8WYR - chains D and G of the 12 polymer chains in the assembly; structure by electron microscopy, 3.39 A resolution.

Chain D (and G):
Name: Interleukin-2, Isoform 1 of Immunoglobulin heavy constant mu
Source organism: Homo sapiens
Notes: chain G of this document is another copy of the same molecule, construct and numbering; everything in this record applies to it too
Reference sequence: chimeric construct of P60568, P01871: residues 174-194 from P60568 (IL2_HUMAN) positions 1-21 (UniProt number = residue number - 173); residues 229-576 from P01871 positions 106-453 (UniProt number = residue number - 123)
Amino-acid sequence (403 residues; row label = number of the first residue in the row):
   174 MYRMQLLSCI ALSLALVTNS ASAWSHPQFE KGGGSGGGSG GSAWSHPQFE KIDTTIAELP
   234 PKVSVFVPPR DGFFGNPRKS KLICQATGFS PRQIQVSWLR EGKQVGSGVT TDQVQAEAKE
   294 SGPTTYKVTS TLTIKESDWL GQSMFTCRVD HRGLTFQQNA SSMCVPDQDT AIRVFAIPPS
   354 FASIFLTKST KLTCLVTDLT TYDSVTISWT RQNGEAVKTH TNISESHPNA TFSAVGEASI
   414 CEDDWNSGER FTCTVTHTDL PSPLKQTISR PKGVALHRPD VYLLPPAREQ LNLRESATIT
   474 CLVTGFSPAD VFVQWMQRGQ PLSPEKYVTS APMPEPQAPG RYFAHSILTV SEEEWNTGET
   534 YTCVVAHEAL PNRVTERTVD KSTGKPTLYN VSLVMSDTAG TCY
Disordered / not traced: 174-344, 572-576 (chain G: 174-344, 570-576)
Differences from the reference sequence: linker (195-228)
Swiss-Prot annotation at these positions:
  - glycosylation (N-linked (GlcNAc...) asparagine): Asn332 (complex), Asn395, Asn402
Cystine bridges: Cys367-Cys426, Cys474-Cys536
Covalent attachments: N-acetylglucosamine (NAG) linked to Asn563

Interface between chain D and chain G:
Contacting residue pairs (7):
  Tyr562(D) - Leu566(G)  hydrophobic
  Tyr562(D) - Met568(G)  hydrogen bond
  Leu566(D) - Tyr562(G)  hydrophobic
  Leu566(D) - Val564(G)  hydrophobic
  Val567(D) - Tyr562(G)
  Met568(D) - Leu561(G)  hydrophobic
  Met568(D) - Tyr562(G)  hydrophobic
Also at the interface, not in a pair above, chain D (5 interface residues in all): Val564

Overview:
Chain D and chain G each contribute 5 residues to their interface; the contacts include 1 hydrogen bond. Its
one hydrogen-bonded contact is Tyr562(D)-Met568(G). Covalently linked N-acetylglucosamine: at Asn563(D).
Chain D and chain G are both Interleukin-2, Isoform 1 of Immunoglobulin heavy constant mu (Homo sapiens); the
structure, Cryo-EM structure of human CD5L bound to IgM-Fc/J, was determined by electron microscopy (same
publication as 8WYS).
